Entry 4UOP (X-ray diffraction, 1.75 A resolution); this record covers chains A and B.

Chain A (and B):
Name: Lipoteichoic acid primase
Source organism: Listeria monocytogenes
Notes: EC 2.7.8.-; fragment: extracellular catalytic domain, residues 193-606; chain B of this document is another copy of the same molecule, construct and numbering; everything in this record applies to it too
UniProt: Q8Y989 (Q8Y989_LISMO); residues 200-613 here correspond to UniProt positions 193-606 (UniProt number = residue number - 7)
Chain sequence (442 residues; numbered 172 to 613; the number before each row is that of its first residue):
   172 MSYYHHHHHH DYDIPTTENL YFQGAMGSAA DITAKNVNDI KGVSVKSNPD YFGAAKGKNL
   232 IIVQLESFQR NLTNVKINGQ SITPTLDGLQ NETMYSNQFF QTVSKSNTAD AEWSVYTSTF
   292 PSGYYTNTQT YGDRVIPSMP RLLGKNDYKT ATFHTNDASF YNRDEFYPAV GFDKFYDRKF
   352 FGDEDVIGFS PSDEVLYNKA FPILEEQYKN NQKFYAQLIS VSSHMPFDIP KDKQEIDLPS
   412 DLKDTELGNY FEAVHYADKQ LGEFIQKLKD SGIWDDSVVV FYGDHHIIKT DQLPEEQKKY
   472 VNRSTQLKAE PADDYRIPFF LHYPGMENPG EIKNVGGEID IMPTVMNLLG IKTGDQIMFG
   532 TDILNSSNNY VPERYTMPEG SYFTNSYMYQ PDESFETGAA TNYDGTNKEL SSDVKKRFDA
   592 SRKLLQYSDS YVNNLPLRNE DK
Not modelled in the structure: 172-202, 611-613 (chain B: 172-201, 611-613)
Differences from the reference sequence: expression tag (172-199)
Metal / ion sites: Mg2+: Glu237, Thr279, Asp455, His456
What the authors report for this chain:
  - contacts within the chain: Arg545-Asp600 (salt bridge)
  - catalytic residues: Thr279
  - specificity-determining residues: Met396, Ile458

Interface between chain A and chain B:
Residue-residue contacts - 30 pairs, chain A then chain B:
  Asp328(A) - Glu564(B)
  Ser330(A) - Glu564(B)
  Phe331(A) - Asp563(B)
  Phe331(A) - Glu564(B)
  Phe360(A) - Thr547(B)
  Phe360(A) - Pro549(B)
  Phe360(A) - Gln561(B)
  Met396(A) - Lys276(B)
  Met396(A) - Tyr546(B)
  Pro397(A) - Tyr546(B)  hydrophobic
  Asp399(A) - Lys460(B)  salt bridge
  Pro401(A) - Gln463(B)
  Lys402(A) - Glu417(B)  salt bridge
  Lys402(A) - Gln463(B)  hydrogen bond (backbone-side chain)
  Ser411(A) - Phe360(B)
  Ser411(A) - Pro397(B)
  Asp412(A) - Phe360(B)
  Lys414(A) - His395(B)
  Lys414(A) - Met396(B)
  Asp415(A) - Asn278(B)  hydrogen bond
  Asp415(A) - His395(B)  salt bridge
  Asp415(A) - Met396(B)
  Asp415(A) - His456(B)
  Asp415(A) - Ile458(B)
  Glu417(A) - Lys276(B)  salt bridge
  Glu417(A) - Tyr546(B)
  Lys460(A) - Tyr295(B)
  Gln463(A) - Gln300(B)  hydrogen bond (backbone-side chain)
  Pro465(A) - Phe331(B)  hydrophobic
  Glu467(A) - Phe331(B)
Interface residues without a listed pair, chain A (20 interface residues in all): Phe398, Ile458
Interface residues without a listed pair, chain B (24 interface residues in all): Glu237, Ser238, Tyr296, Met548

Summary:
20 residues of chain A and 24 residues of chain B are in contact; the contacts include 3 hydrogen bonds and 4
salt bridges. Polar pairs include Asp399(A)-Lys460(B), Lys402(A)-Glu417(B) and Asp415(A)-His395(B). The Mg2+
site is built by Glu237(A), Thr279(A), Asp455(A) and His456(A). The paper reports the catalytic residue
Thr279(A); specificity determinants Met396(A) and Ile458(A).
Chain A and chain B are both Lipoteichoic acid primase (Listeria monocytogenes); the structure, Crystal
structure of the lipoteichoic acid synthase LtaP from Listeria monocytogenes, was determined by X-ray
diffraction (same publication as 4UOO and 4UOR).
